7MXK - chain A; structure by X-ray diffraction, 1.99 A resolution.

[Chain A]
Molecule: Serine/threonine protein kinases
Organism: Corynebacterium glutamicum (strain ATCC 13032 / DSM 20300 / BCRC 11384 / JCM 1318 / LMG 3730 / NCIMB 10025)
Reference sequence: Q8NM29 (Q8NM29_CORGL); residues 130-433 here correspond to UniProt positions 59-362 (UniProt number = residue number - 71)
Amino-acid sequence (305 residues; each row starts with the number of its first residue):
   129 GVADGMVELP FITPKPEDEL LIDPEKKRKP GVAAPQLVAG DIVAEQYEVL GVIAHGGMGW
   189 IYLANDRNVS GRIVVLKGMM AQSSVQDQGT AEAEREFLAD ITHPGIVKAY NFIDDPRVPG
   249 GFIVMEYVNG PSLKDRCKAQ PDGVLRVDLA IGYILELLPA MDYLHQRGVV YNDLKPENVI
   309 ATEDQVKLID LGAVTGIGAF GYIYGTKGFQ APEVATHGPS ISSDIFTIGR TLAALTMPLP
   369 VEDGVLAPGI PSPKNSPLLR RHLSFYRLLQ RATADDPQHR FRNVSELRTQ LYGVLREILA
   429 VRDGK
Not modelled in the structure: 129-133, 210-215, 432-433
Sequence notes: expression tag (129)
Metal / ion sites: Mg2+: Asp301, Asp318 (together with magnesium-5'-adenyly-imido-triphosphate); magnesium-5'-adenyly-imido-triphosphate Mg near Glu305 (its only coordinating residue here)
Small-molecule neighbours: magnesium-5'-adenyly-imido-triphosphate (MAP): Ile181, Ala182, Gly184, Gly185, Met186, Gly187, Ile189, Val203, Lys205, Val235, Met253, Glu254, Tyr255, Val256, Ser260, Asp301, Lys303, Glu305, Asn306, Ile308, Ile317, Asp318
Reported in the primary citation:
  - conformationally variable residues (order/disorder transition): Ala131 to Met134
  - mutagenesis - K205A: abolished growth in response to glutamine

[In short]
Ligands of chain A: magnesium-5'-adenyly-imido-triphosphate. Asp301 and Asp318 coordinate Mg2+. From the
paper: K205A abolishes growth in response to glutamine; conformational variability at Ala131.
Chain A is Serine/threonine protein kinases (Corynebacterium glutamicum (strain ATCC 13032 / DSM 20300 / BCRC
11384 / JCM 1318 / LMG 3730 / NCIMB 10025)); the structure, Crystal structure of the S/T protein kinase PknG
from Corynebacterium glutamicum (residues 130-433) in complex with ..., was determined by X-ray diffraction
together with 7MXB and 7MXJ from the same study.
